7OW1 - chains H and K of the 3 polymer chains in the assembly; structure by X-ray diffraction, 1.40 A resolution.

# Chain H
Molecule: TAP01 family antibody heavy chain
Organism: Homo sapiens
Notes: antibody fragment or engineered binder
Amino-acid sequence (219 residues; row label = number of the first residue in the row):
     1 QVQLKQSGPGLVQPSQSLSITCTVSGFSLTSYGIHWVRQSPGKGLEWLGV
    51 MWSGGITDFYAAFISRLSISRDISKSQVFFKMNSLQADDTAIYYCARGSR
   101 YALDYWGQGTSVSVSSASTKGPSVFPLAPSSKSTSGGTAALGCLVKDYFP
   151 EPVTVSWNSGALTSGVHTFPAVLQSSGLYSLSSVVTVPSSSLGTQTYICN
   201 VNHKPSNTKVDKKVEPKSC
Cystine bridges: Cys-22/Cys-95, Cys-143/Cys-199
Ligand contacts: citrate anion (FLC): Arg-97, Ser-99, Asp-104, Tyr-105

# Chain K
Molecule: TAP01 family antibody light chain
Organism: Homo sapiens
Notes: antibody fragment or engineered binder
Amino-acid sequence (214 residues; each row starts with the number of its first residue):
     1 DIQMTQTTSSLSASLGDRVTISCRASQDISNYLNWYQQKPDGTVKLLIYY
    51 TSRLHSGVPSRFSGSGSGTDYSLTISNLEQEDIATYFCQQGNTLPPTFGG
   101 GTKLEIKRTVAAPSVFIFPPSDEQLKSGTASVVCLLNNFYPREAKVQWKV
   151 DNALQSGNSQESVTEQDSKDSTYSLSSTLTLSKADYEKHKVYACEVTHQG
   201 LSSPVTKSFNRGEC
Cystine bridges: Cys-23/Cys-88, Cys-134/Cys-194
Ligand contacts: citrate anion (FLC): Leu-46, Tyr-49, Leu-54, His-55, Ser-56

# Interface between chain H and chain K
Pairs across the interface - 69 pairs, chain H then chain K:
  Gln-39(H) with Gln-38(K), hydrogen bond
  Gly-44(H) with Phe-87(K); Gly-100(K)
  Leu-45(H) with Phe-87(K), hydrophobic; Phe-98(K)
  Trp-47(H) with Pro-95(K), hydrophobic; Pro-96(K)
  Trp-52(H) with Leu-94(K), hydrophobic
  Asp-58(H) with Leu-94(K)
  Tyr-60(H) with Asp-1(K), hydrogen bond; Pro-95(K), hydrophobic
  Tyr-94(H) with Gln-38(K), hydrogen bond; Gly-42(K), hydrogen bond (side chain-backbone); Val-44(K)
  Tyr-101(H) with Asn-34(K), hydrogen bond (backbone-side chain); Tyr-49(K), hydrophobic; Tyr-50(K), hydrophobic; Arg-53(K)
  Ala-102(H) with Asn-34(K); Tyr-36(K); Leu-46(K), hydrophobic; Tyr-49(K), hydrophobic
  Leu-103(H) with Tyr-36(K), hydrogen bond (backbone-side chain); Leu-46(K)
  Asp-104(H) with Leu-46(K); His-55(K), hydrogen bond (backbone-side chain)
  Tyr-105(H) with His-55(K)
  Trp-106(H) with Tyr-36(K); Val-44(K), hydrophobic
  Val-124(H) with Glu-123(K)
  Phe-125(H) with Ser-121(K); Glu-123(K); Gln-124(K)
  Pro-126(H) with Ser-121(K)
  Leu-127(H) with Phe-118(K), hydrophobic; Val-133(K), hydrophobic
  Ala-128(H) with Phe-118(K)
  Lys-132(H) with Ser-208(K), hydrogen bond (side chain-backbone)
  Ala-140(H) with Phe-116(K), hydrophobic; Phe-118(K)
  Leu-144(H) with Ser-131(K)
  Lys-146(H) with Gln-124(K); Ser-131(K)
  His-167(H) with Asn-137(K); Asn-138(K), hydrogen bond; Ser-174(K), hydrogen bond
  Phe-169(H) with Leu-135(K), hydrophobic; Ser-162(K); Thr-164(K); Ser-174(K); Leu-175(K); Ser-176(K)
  Pro-170(H) with Ser-162(K), hydrogen bond (backbone-side chain); Val-163(K)
  Val-172(H) with Gln-160(K); Glu-161(K)
  Gln-174(H) with Gln-160(K)
  Val-184(H) with Leu-135(K), hydrophobic
  Thr-186(H) with Asn-137(K)
  Lys-212(H) with Glu-123(K), salt bridge
  Lys-217(H) with Asp-122(K), salt bridge; Cys-214(K)
  Ser-218(H) with Glu-213(K); Cys-214(K)
  Cys-219(H) with Pro-119(K), hydrophobic; Phe-209(K); Asn-210(K); Glu-213(K); Cys-214(K), disulfide
Other interface residues (no listed pair), chain H (41 interface residues in all): Val-37, Gln-108, Thr-138, Ala-139, Leu-141, Ser-180, Ser-182
Other interface residues (no listed pair), chain K (48 interface residues in all): Tyr-32, Ser-56, Gly-99, Pro-120, Asp-167, Thr-180
Disulfides between the chains: Cys-219(H)/Cys-214(K)

# Summary
41 residues of chain H and 48 residues of chain K are in contact, with 1 disulfide bond, 11 hydrogen bonds and
2 salt bridges. Polar pairs include Lys-212(H)/Glu-123(K), Lys-217(H)/Asp-122(K) and Gln-39(H)/Gln-38(K).
Citrate anion is bound between chain H and chain K.
Here chain H is TAP01 family antibody heavy chain and chain K is TAP01 family antibody light chain, both from
Homo sapiens. Entry 7OW1 (Crystal Structure of TAP01 in complex with amyloid beta peptide) was determined by
X-ray diffraction, deposited together with 7OXN.
